5I6G - chains A and B; structure by X-ray diffraction, 4.50 A resolution (low resolution: residue-level contacts below are approximate; hydrogen-bond / salt-bridge calls are withheld).

# Chain A (and B)
Molecule: Acetyl-CoA carboxylase-like protein
From: Chaetomium thermophilum (strain DSM 1495 / CBS 144.50 / IMI 039719)
Notes: chain B of this document is another copy of the same molecule, construct and numbering; everything in this record applies to it too
UniProt: G0S3L5 (G0S3L5_CHATD); residue numbers follow UniProt; this construct covers 1114-2261
Chain sequence (1161 residues; numbered 1113 to 2311; 38 numbers in that range are skipped by the numbering (no residue carries them; nothing is unmodelled there); the number before each row is that of its first residue; X marks 12 residues of unknown identity (built as UNK)):
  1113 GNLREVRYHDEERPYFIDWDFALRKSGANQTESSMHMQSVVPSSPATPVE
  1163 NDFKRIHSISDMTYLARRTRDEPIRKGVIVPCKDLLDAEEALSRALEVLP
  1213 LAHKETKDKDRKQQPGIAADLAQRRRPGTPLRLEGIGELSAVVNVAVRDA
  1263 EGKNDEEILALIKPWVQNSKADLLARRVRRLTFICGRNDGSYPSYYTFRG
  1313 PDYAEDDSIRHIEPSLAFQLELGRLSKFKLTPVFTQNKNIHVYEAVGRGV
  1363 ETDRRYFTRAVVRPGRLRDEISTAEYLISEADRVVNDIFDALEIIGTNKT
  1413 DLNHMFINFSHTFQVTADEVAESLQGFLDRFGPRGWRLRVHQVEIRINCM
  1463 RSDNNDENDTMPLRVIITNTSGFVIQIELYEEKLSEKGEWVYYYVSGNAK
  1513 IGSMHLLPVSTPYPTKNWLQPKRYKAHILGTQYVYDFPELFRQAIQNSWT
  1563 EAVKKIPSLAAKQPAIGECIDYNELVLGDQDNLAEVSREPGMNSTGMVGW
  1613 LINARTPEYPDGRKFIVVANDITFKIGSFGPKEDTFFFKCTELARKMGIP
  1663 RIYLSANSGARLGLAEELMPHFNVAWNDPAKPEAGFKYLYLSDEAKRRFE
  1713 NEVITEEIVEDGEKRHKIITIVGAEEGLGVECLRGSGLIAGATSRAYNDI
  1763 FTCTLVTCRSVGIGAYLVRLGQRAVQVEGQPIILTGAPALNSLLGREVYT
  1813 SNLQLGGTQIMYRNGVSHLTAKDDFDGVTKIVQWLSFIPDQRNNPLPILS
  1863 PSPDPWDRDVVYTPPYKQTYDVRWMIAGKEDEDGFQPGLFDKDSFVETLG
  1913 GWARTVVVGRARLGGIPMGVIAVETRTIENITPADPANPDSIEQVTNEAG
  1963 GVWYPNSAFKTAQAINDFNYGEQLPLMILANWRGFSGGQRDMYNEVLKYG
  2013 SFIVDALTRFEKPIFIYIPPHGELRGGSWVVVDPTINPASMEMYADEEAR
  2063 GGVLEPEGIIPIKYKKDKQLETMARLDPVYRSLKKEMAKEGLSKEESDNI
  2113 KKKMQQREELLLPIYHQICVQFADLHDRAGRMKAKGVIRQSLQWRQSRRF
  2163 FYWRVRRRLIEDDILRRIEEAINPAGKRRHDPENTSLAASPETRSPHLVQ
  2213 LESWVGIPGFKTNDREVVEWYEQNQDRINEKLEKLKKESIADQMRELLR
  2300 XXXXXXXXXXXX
Unresolved in the structure: 1113-1185, 1213-1252, 1380-1385, 1465-1468, 2188-2195, 2260-2261 (chain B: 1113-1185, 1213-1252, 1380-1385, 1465-1468, 2188-2195)
Sequence notes: expression tag (1113)

# Chain A / chain B interface
Pairs across the interface (262):
  T1647(A) - L2199(B)
  F1650(A) - N2196(B)
  F1650(A) - T2197(B)
  R1673(A) - V2065(B)
  L1674(A) - V2065(B)
  L1674(A) - L2066(B)
  L1674(A) - I2071(B)
  L1674(A) - K2075(B)
  G1675(A) - K2075(B)
  L1676(A) - I2071(B)
  L1676(A) - K2075(B)
  L1676(A) - Y2076(B)
  L1676(A) - F2134(B)
  L1676(A) - H2138(B)
  A1677(A) - F2134(B)
  A1677(A) - H2138(B)
  M1681(A) - Y2076(B)
  M1681(A) - T2084(B)
  M1681(A) - R2087(B)
  P1682(A) - R2087(B)
  H1683(A) - R2087(B)
  F1684(A) - Y2076(B)
  F1684(A) - T2084(B)
  F1684(A) - R2087(B)
  F1684(A) - L2088(B)
  F1684(A) - I2130(B)
  N1685(A) - L2088(B)
  V1686(A) - L2088(B)
  W1688(A) - L2088(B)
  P1694(A) - D2089(B)
  P1694(A) - R2119(B)
  P1694(A) - L2123(B)
  P1694(A) - I2126(B)
  E1695(A) - I2126(B)
  G1697(A) - I2126(B)
  F1698(A) - Q2129(B)
  F1698(A) - I2130(B)
  L1701(A) - I2130(B)
  L1701(A) - Q2133(B)
  L1701(A) - F2134(B)
  I1730(A) - L2137(B)
  I1731(A) - L2137(B)
  I1731(A) - R2140(B)
  T1732(A) - L2137(B)
  T1732(A) - R2140(B)
  T1732(A) - R2143(B)
  I1733(A) - F2134(B)
  I1733(A) - L2137(B)
  I1733(A) - H2138(B)
  I1733(A) - R2143(B)
  V1734(A) - R2143(B)
  G1735(A) - K2147(B)
  E1738(A) - K2147(B)
  L1740(A) - R2143(B)
  G1741(A) - V2065(B)
  G1741(A) - R2143(B)
  V1742(A) - W2041(B)
  V1742(A) - G2063(B)
  V1742(A) - R2143(B)
  V1742(A) - V2149(B)
  E1743(A) - R2143(B)
  E1743(A) - K2147(B)
  L1745(A) - G2038(B)
  L1745(A) - W2041(B)
  L1745(A) - G2064(B)
  L1745(A) - V2065(B)
  R1746(A) - D2045(B)
  R1746(A) - P2046(B)
  R1746(A) - T2047(B)
  R1746(A) - V2149(B)
  R1746(A) - R2151(B)
  R1746(A) - L2199(B)
  R1746(A) - A2201(B)
  R1746(A) - S2202(B)
  G1747(A) - L2199(B)
  S1748(A) - V2042(B)
  G1749(A) - V2042(B)
  G1749(A) - T2047(B)
  G1749(A) - I2048(B)
  L1750(A) - T2047(B)
  L1750(A) - N2196(B)
  L1750(A) - S2198(B)
  L1750(A) - L2199(B)
  A1752(A) - V2016(B)
  G1753(A) - V2016(B)
  S1756(A) - V2016(B)
  S1756(A) - D2017(B)
  R1757(A) - T2020(B)
  R1757(A) - I2048(B)
  N1760(A) - R2021(B)
  I1775(A) - V2042(B)
  A1777(A) - L2009(B)
  Y1778(A) - F1997(B)
  Y1778(A) - L2009(B)
  Y1778(A) - G2012(B)
  R1781(A) - L2009(B)
  R1781(A) - K2010(B)
  R1781(A) - S2013(B)
  L1782(A) - V2016(B)
  L1796(A) - M2004(B)
  L1796(A) - L2009(B)
  T1797(A) - G1999(B)
  L1802(A) - G1999(B)
  L1802(A) - G2000(B)
  Y1811(A) - G2000(B)
  Y1811(A) - Q2001(B)
  Q1816(A) - Q2001(B)
  L1817(A) - G1999(B)
  L1817(A) - M2004(B)
  R1825(A) - Y2005(B)
  N1826(A) - M2004(B)
  N1826(A) - Y2005(B)
  N1826(A) - E2007(B)
  N1826(A) - K2010(B)
  G1827(A) - K2010(B)
  W1914(A) - K2010(B)
  N1942(A) - Y2005(B)
  T1944(A) - Y2005(B)
  P1945(A) - Y2005(B)
  A1946(A) - Q2001(B)
  D1947(A) - Q2001(B)
  D1947(A) - R2002(B)
  P1948(A) - Q2001(B)
  F1971(A) - E2007(B)
  F1971(A) - K2010(B)
  F1971(A) - Y2011(B)
  F1971(A) - F2014(B)
  F1997(A) - Y1778(B)
  G1999(A) - T1797(B)
  G1999(A) - L1802(B)
  G1999(A) - L1817(B)
  G2000(A) - L1802(B)
  G2000(A) - Y1811(B)
  Q2001(A) - Y1811(B)
  Q2001(A) - Q1816(B)
  Q2001(A) - A1946(B)
  Q2001(A) - D1947(B)
  Q2001(A) - P1948(B)
  R2002(A) - D1947(B)
  M2004(A) - I1794(B)
  M2004(A) - I1795(B)
  M2004(A) - L1796(B)
  M2004(A) - L1817(B)
  M2004(A) - N1826(B)
  Y2005(A) - R1825(B)
  Y2005(A) - N1826(B)
  Y2005(A) - T1944(B)
  Y2005(A) - P1945(B)
  E2007(A) - N1826(B)
  E2007(A) - F1971(B)
  L2009(A) - A1777(B)
  L2009(A) - Y1778(B)
  L2009(A) - R1781(B)
  L2009(A) - L1796(B)
  K2010(A) - R1781(B)
  K2010(A) - N1826(B)
  K2010(A) - G1827(B)
  K2010(A) - W1914(B)
  K2010(A) - F1971(B)
  Y2011(A) - F1971(B)
  Y2011(A) - Y2011(B)
  G2012(A) - Y1778(B)
  S2013(A) - R1781(B)
  S2013(A) - L1782(B)
  F2014(A) - R1781(B)
  F2014(A) - F1971(B)
  F2014(A) - F2014(B)
  V2016(A) - A1752(B)
  V2016(A) - G1753(B)
  V2016(A) - S1756(B)
  V2016(A) - L1782(B)
  D2017(A) - S1756(B)
  T2020(A) - R1757(B)
  R2021(A) - N1760(B)
  G2038(A) - L1745(B)
  W2041(A) - V1742(B)
  W2041(A) - L1745(B)
  V2042(A) - S1748(B)
  V2042(A) - G1749(B)
  V2042(A) - A1752(B)
  V2042(A) - I1775(B)
  D2045(A) - R1746(B)
  P2046(A) - R1746(B)
  T2047(A) - R1746(B)
  T2047(A) - G1749(B)
  T2047(A) - L1750(B)
  T2047(A) - R1757(B)
  I2048(A) - G1749(B)
  I2048(A) - R1757(B)
  G2063(A) - V1742(B)
  G2064(A) - L1745(B)
  V2065(A) - R1673(B)
  V2065(A) - G1741(B)
  V2065(A) - L1745(B)
  L2066(A) - L1674(B)
  I2071(A) - L1674(B)
  I2071(A) - L1676(B)
  K2075(A) - L1674(B)
  K2075(A) - G1675(B)
  K2075(A) - L1676(B)
  Y2076(A) - L1676(B)
  Y2076(A) - M1681(B)
  Y2076(A) - F1684(B)
  T2084(A) - M1681(B)
  T2084(A) - F1684(B)
  R2087(A) - M1681(B)
  R2087(A) - P1682(B)
  R2087(A) - H1683(B)
  R2087(A) - F1684(B)
  L2088(A) - F1684(B)
  L2088(A) - N1685(B)
  L2088(A) - V1686(B)
  L2088(A) - W1688(B)
  R2119(A) - P1694(B)
  L2123(A) - P1694(B)
  I2126(A) - E1695(B)
  I2126(A) - G1697(B)
  I2126(A) - F1698(B)
  Q2129(A) - F1698(B)
  I2130(A) - F1684(B)
  I2130(A) - F1698(B)
  I2130(A) - L1701(B)
  Q2133(A) - L1701(B)
  F2134(A) - L1676(B)
  F2134(A) - A1677(B)
  F2134(A) - L1701(B)
  F2134(A) - I1733(B)
  L2137(A) - I1730(B)
  L2137(A) - I1731(B)
  L2137(A) - T1732(B)
  L2137(A) - I1733(B)
  H2138(A) - L1676(B)
  H2138(A) - A1677(B)
  H2138(A) - I1733(B)
  R2140(A) - I1731(B)
  R2140(A) - T1732(B)
  R2143(A) - T1732(B)
  R2143(A) - I1733(B)
  R2143(A) - V1734(B)
  R2143(A) - L1740(B)
  R2143(A) - G1741(B)
  R2143(A) - V1742(B)
  R2143(A) - E1743(B)
  K2147(A) - G1735(B)
  K2147(A) - E1738(B)
  K2147(A) - E1743(B)
  G2148(A) - R1746(B)
  V2149(A) - V1742(B)
  V2149(A) - R1746(B)
  R2151(A) - R1746(B)
  T2197(A) - F1650(B)
  T2197(A) - E1654(B)
  L2199(A) - T1647(B)
  L2199(A) - R1746(B)
  L2199(A) - G1747(B)
  L2199(A) - L1750(B)
  A2201(A) - R1746(B)
  S2202(A) - R1746(B)
  Q2255(A) - L2259(B)
  L2259(A) - I2252(B)
  L2259(A) - Q2255(B)
  L2259(A) - M2256(B)
Also at the interface, not in a pair above, chain A (145 interface residues in all): P1643, E1654, L1680, I1716, A1736, E1737, I1794, I1795, I1822, M1823, V1828, N1950, Q1956, Q1975, V2008, L2036, I2074, D2089, G2142, M2144, N2196, S2198, A2200, I2252, M2256, R2257
Also at the interface, not in a pair above, chain B (145 interface residues in all): K1651, A1672, E1678, L1680, I1716, C1744, I1822, M1823, V1828, N1942, N1950, Q1956, Q1975, V2008, G2142, M2144, A2146, G2148, A2200, L2260

# Overview
Chain A and chain B each contribute 145 residues to their interface.
Chain A and chain B are both Acetyl-CoA carboxylase-like protein (Chaetomium thermophilum (strain DSM 1495 /
CBS 144.50 / IMI 039719)); the structure, Crystal structure of C-terminal variant 2 of Chaetomium thermophilum
acetyl-CoA carboxylase, was determined by X-ray diffraction, deposited together with 5I6E, 5I6F, 5I6H, 5I6I
and 5I87.
